PDB entry 2JA1 | X-ray diffraction, 2.80 A resolution | chain A

[Chain A]
Protein: Thymidine kinase
From: Bacillus cereus
Notes: EC 2.7.1.21
Reference sequence: Q0H9H6 (Q0H0H6_BACCE); residues 1-195 here = UniProt positions 1-195
Amino-acid sequence (197 residues; row label = number of the first residue in the row; numbers below 1 keep their minus sign (Gly-1 is residue -1)):
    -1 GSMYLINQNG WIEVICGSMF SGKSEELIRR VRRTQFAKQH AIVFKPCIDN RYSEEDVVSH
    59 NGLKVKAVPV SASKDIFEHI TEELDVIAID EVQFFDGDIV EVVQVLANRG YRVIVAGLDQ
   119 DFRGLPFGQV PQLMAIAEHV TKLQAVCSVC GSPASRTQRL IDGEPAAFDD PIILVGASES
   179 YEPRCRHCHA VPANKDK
Not modelled in the structure: 192-195
Bound ions: Zn2+: Cys145, Cys148, Cys183, Cys186
Small-molecule neighbours: dTTP (TTP): Ser16, Met17, Phe18, Ser19, Gly20, Lys21, Ser22, Glu23, Arg31, Phe34, Arg49, Val56, Ser57, His58, Asn59, Asp88, Glu89, Ala143, Val144, Pro181

[Overview]
Chain A binds dTTP. Cys145, Cys148, Cys183 and Cys186 form the Zn2+ site.
Chain A is Thymidine kinase (Bacillus cereus); the structure, Thymidine kinase from B. cereus with TTP bound
as phosphate donor, was determined by X-ray diffraction, deposited together with 2J9R.
